6BJY - chains A and E of the 6 polymer chains in the assembly; structure by X-ray diffraction, 3.46 A resolution.

[Chain A (and E)]
Protein: Nucleoprotein
Source organism: Vesicular stomatitis Indiana virus (strain San Juan)
Notes: chain E of this document is another copy of the same molecule, construct and numbering; everything in this record applies to it too
UniProt: P03521 (NCAP_VSIVA); numbering as in UniProt (aligned over 2-422)
Sequence (421 residues; numbered 2 to 422; the number before each row is that of its first residue):
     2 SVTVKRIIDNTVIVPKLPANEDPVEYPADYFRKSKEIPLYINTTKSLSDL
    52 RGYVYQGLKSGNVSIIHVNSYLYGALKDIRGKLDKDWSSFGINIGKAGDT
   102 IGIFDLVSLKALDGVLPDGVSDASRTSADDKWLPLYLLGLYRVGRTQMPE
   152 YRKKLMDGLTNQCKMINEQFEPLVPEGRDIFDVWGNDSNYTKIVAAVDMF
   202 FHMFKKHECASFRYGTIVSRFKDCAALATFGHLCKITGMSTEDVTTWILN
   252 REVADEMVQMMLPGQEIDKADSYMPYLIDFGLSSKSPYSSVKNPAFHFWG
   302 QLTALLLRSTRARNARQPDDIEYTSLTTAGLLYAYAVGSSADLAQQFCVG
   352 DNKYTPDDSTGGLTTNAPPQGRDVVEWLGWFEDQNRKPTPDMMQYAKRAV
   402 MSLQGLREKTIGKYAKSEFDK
Ion coordination: uranyl (VI) ion (5 sites), coordinated by Asp123, Glu253, Glu323, Asp343, Asp358, Asp374, Asp384
Small-molecule neighbours: DV4 (4-{[4-(acetylamino)-1-methyl-1H-pyrrole-2-carbonyl]amino}-1-methyl-N-{4-[(1-methyl-1H-pyrrol-3-yl)amino]-4-oxobutyl}-1H-imidazole-2-carboxamide): Gln318, Asp320, Lys410
What the authors report for this chain:
  - binding site for DV4: Arg312, Gln318

[How chain A and chain E interact]
Pairs across the interface (107):
  Leu160(A) - Asp180(E)
  Thr161(A) - Gly178(E)
  Thr161(A) - Arg179(E)
  Thr161(A) - Asp180(E)
  Cys164(A) - Asp180(E)  hydrogen bond (side chain-backbone)
  Cys164(A) - Val184(E)
  Lys165(A) - Arg179(E)
  Lys165(A) - Asp183(E)
  Lys165(A) - Val184(E)
  Lys165(A) - Asn187(E)
  Met166(A) - Val184(E)
  Met166(A) - Asn187(E)
  Asn168(A) - Val184(E)
  Lys207(A) - Glu26(E)  salt bridge
  Lys207(A) - Ser285(E)  hydrogen bond
  Phe222(A) - Pro19(E)  hydrophobic
  His233(A) - Asp321(E)  salt bridge
  Lys236(A) - Asp321(E)
  Lys236(A) - Ile322(E)
  Lys236(A) - Glu323(E)
  Ile237(A) - Ile322(E)
  Ile237(A) - Glu323(E)
  Ile237(A) - Tyr324(E)  hydrophobic
  Thr238(A) - Glu323(E)
  Gly239(A) - Arg252(E)  hydrogen bond (backbone-side chain)
  Gly239(A) - Glu323(E)
  Thr242(A) - Pro16(E)
  Glu243(A) - Ser2(E)
  Glu243(A) - Val5(E)
  Glu243(A) - Pro16(E)
  Asp244(A) - Ser2(E)
  Thr246(A) - Val5(E)
  Thr246(A) - Pro16(E)
  Arg252(A) - Arg7(E)
  Ala255(A) - Arg7(E)
  Asp256(A) - Arg7(E)  salt bridge
  Met258(A) - Ile14(E)  hydrophobic
  Val259(A) - Arg7(E)
  Val259(A) - Ile14(E)  hydrophobic
  Met262(A) - Ile14(E)  hydrophobic
  Met262(A) - Val15(E)
  Met262(A) - Pro16(E)  hydrophobic
  Met262(A) - Lys17(E)  hydrogen bond (backbone-side chain)
  Pro264(A) - Lys17(E)
  Ile268(A) - Lys17(E)
  Ile268(A) - Pro19(E)
  Asp269(A) - Leu18(E)
  Asp269(A) - Pro19(E)
  Asp269(A) - Ala20(E)
  Ala271(A) - Glu22(E)
  Leu308(A) - Tyr324(E)
  Arg309(A) - Tyr324(E)
  Arg309(A) - Thr325(E)
  Arg309(A) - Tyr415(E)
  Arg309(A) - Glu419(E)  salt bridge
  Thr311(A) - Gln318(E)
  Thr311(A) - Asp320(E)
  Thr311(A) - Lys410(E)
  Arg312(A) - Asp320(E)  salt bridge
  Arg312(A) - Asp321(E)  salt bridge
  Tyr336(A) - Lys388(E)
  Val338(A) - Thr325(E)
  Ser340(A) - Lys388(E)  hydrogen bond
  Ser341(A) - Arg387(E)
  Ala342(A) - Ser326(E)
  Ala342(A) - Thr329(E)
  Ala342(A) - Arg387(E)  hydrogen bond (backbone-side chain)
  Asp343(A) - Glu323(E)
  Asp343(A) - Ser326(E)  hydrogen bond (backbone-side chain)
  Leu344(A) - Leu250(E)
  Leu344(A) - Ser326(E)
  Leu344(A) - Thr329(E)
  Leu344(A) - Ala330(E)  hydrophobic
  Ala345(A) - Ile249(E)
  Ala345(A) - Leu250(E)  hydrogen bond (backbone-backbone)
  Gln346(A) - Val376(E)
  Gln346(A) - Leu379(E)
  Gln347(A) - Ile249(E)  hydrogen bond (backbone-backbone)
  Gln347(A) - Leu250(E)
  Gln347(A) - Asn251(E)
  Gln347(A) - Arg252(E)
  Gln347(A) - Ala255(E)
  Phe348(A) - Thr246(E)
  Phe348(A) - Thr247(E)
  Phe348(A) - Ile249(E)  hydrophobic
  Phe348(A) - Ala255(E)  hydrophobic
  Cys349(A) - Thr247(E)
  Val350(A) - Thr247(E)
  Asp352(A) - Asp374(E)
  Asp352(A) - Val376(E)
  Asn353(A) - Val376(E)
  Lys354(A) - Val376(E)
  Lys354(A) - Leu379(E)
  Lys354(A) - Gly380(E)
  Lys354(A) - Glu383(E)
  Thr356(A) - Glu383(E)
  Leu364(A) - Asn386(E)
  Pro369(A) - Lys388(E)
  Gln371(A) - Arg387(E)  hydrogen bond (backbone-side chain)
  Arg373(A) - Glu323(E)  salt bridge
  Arg373(A) - Ser326(E)  hydrogen bond
  Tyr396(A) - Thr325(E)
  Arg399(A) - Glu419(E)
  Arg399(A) - Lys422(E)  hydrogen bond (backbone-side chain)
  Met402(A) - Lys422(E)
  Ser403(A) - Ser418(E)  hydrogen bond
  Gln405(A) - Lys414(E)
Also at the interface, not in a pair above, chain A (65 interface residues in all): Met157, Leu228, Phe231, Gly232, Leu263, Ser310, Arg314, Gly339
Also at the interface, not in a pair above, chain E (58 interface residues in all): Glu253, Met258, Val259, Leu333, Val375, Phe382, Met394, Glu409

[Overview]
The interface between chain A and chain E involves 65 residues on one side and 58 on the other; the contacts
include 13 hydrogen bonds and 7 salt bridges. Among the polar pairs are Lys207(A)-Glu26(E),
His233(A)-Asp321(E) and Asp256(A)-Arg7(E). Bound to chain A: compound DV4. From the paper: a binding site for
DV4 at Arg312(A) and Gln318(A).
Both chains are Nucleoprotein (Vesicular stomatitis Indiana virus (strain San Juan)). Entry 6BJY (VSV
Nucleocapsid with Polyamide Bound) was determined by X-ray diffraction.
